Entry 6HJB (X-ray diffraction, 3.00 A resolution); this record covers chains A and B of the 5 polymer chains in the assembly.

Chain A (and B):
Name: Proton-gated ion channel
Source organism: Gloeobacter violaceus (strain PCC 7421)
Notes: chain B of this document is another copy of the same molecule, construct and numbering; everything in this record applies to it too
UniProtKB: Q7NDN8 (GLIC_GLOVI); residues -41 to 317 here correspond to UniProt positions 1-359 (UniProt number = residue number + 42)
Amino-acid sequence (359 residues; row label = number of the first residue in the row; numbers below 1 keep their minus sign (Met-41 is residue -41)):
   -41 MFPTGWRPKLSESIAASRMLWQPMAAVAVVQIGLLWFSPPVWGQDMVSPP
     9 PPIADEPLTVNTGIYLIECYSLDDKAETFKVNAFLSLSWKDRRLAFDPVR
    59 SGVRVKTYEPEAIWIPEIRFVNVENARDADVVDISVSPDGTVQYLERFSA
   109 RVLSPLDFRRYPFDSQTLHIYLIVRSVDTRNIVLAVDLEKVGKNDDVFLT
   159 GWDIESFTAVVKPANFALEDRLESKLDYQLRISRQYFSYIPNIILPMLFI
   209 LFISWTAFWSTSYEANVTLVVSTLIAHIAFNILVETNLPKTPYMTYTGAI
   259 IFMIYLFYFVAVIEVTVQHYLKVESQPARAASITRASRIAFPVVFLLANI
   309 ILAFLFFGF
Disordered / not traced: -41 to 4, 316-317
Bound ions: Na+: Pro68, Ile71
Residues lining bound ligands:
  - malonic acid (MLA), molecule 1: Ile25, Phe42, Arg105
  - malonic acid (MLA), molecule 2: Arg77, Val79, Ile131, Arg133, Leu176, Glu181
  - diundecyl phosphatidyl choline (PLC): Arg118, Phe121, Tyr194, Ile198, Ile202, Leu206, Tyr254, Ile258, Asn307, Phe315
From the paper describing this entry:
  - binding site for malonic acid: Arg77, Arg105, Glu181

Interface between chain A and chain B:
Pairs across the interface - 77 pairs, chain A then chain B:
  Tyr23(A) with Leu176(B); Glu177(B)
  Ile25(A) with Val79(B)
  Glu26(A) with Val79(B); Asn80(B); Val81(B), hydrogen bond (side chain-backbone); Leu111(B)
  Tyr28(A) with Glu82(B), hydrogen bond (side chain-backbone); Leu111(B), hydrophobic
  Asn40(A) with Val81(B), hydrogen bond (side chain-backbone); Glu82(B), hydrogen bond (side chain-backbone)
  Phe42(A) with Leu176(B), hydrophobic
  Ser44(A) with Glu177(B)
  Val63(A) with Asp136(B)
  Thr65(A) with Asp136(B), hydrogen bond
  Val90(A) with Glu75(B); Arg77(B)
  Asp91(A) with Asp136(B); Arg179(B), salt bridge
  Ser93(A) with Asp136(B), hydrogen bond; Arg179(B), hydrogen bond
  Leu103(A) with Arg133(B); Glu177(B)
  Arg105(A) with Arg77(B); Phe78(B), hydrogen bond (side chain-backbone); Val79(B), hydrogen bond (side chain-backbone)
  Ser107(A) with Asn83(B), hydrogen bond
  Tyr119(A) with Lys248(B)
  Lys148(A) with Glu177(B)
  Asp154(A) with Lys183(B), salt bridge
  Phe156(A) with Glu35(B); Pro113(B)
  Thr158(A) with Glu35(B)
  Gly159(A) with Lys248(B)
  Gln193(A) with Pro250(B)
  Phe195(A) with Thr249(B); Pro250(B); Tyr251(B); Met252(B), hydrophobic
  Ser196(A) with Lys248(B); Thr249(B)
  Tyr197(A) with Lys248(B), hydrogen bond
  Pro199(A) with Met252(B), hydrophobic; Phe260(B)
  Asn200(A) with Glu243(B)
  Leu203(A) with Phe260(B), hydrophobic
  Pro204(A) with Tyr263(B), hydrophobic
  Phe207(A) with Phe260(B), hydrophobic; Leu264(B), hydrophobic
  Ile208(A) with Leu232(B), hydrophobic; Ile236(B), hydrophobic
  Phe210(A) with Phe267(B), hydrophobic
  Ile211(A) with Leu232(B), hydrophobic; Phe267(B), hydrophobic; Val270(B), hydrophobic
  Thr214(A) with Val270(B); Thr274(B)
  Trp217(A) with Thr274(B); Tyr278(B)
  Ser218(A) with Tyr221(B)
  Ser220(A) with Glu222(B), hydrogen bond
  Glu222(A) with Glu222(B)
  Ala223(A) with Tyr221(B), hydrophobic; Val225(B)
  Thr226(A) with Val225(B); Thr226(B)
  Leu227(A) with Tyr221(B); Val225(B), hydrophobic; Val229(B), hydrophobic
  Ser230(A) with Val229(B); Ile233(B)
  Ala234(A) with Ile236(B), hydrophobic
  Phe238(A) with Ile236(B), hydrophobic; Tyr263(B)
  Leu241(A) with Ile240(B), hydrophobic; Glu243(B)
  Arg296(A) with Tyr278(B)
Other interface residues (no listed pair), chain A (52 interface residues in all): Lys38, Asp88, Val89, Ile201, Thr219, Asn245
Other interface residues (no listed pair), chain B (47 interface residues in all): Ala84, Asp178, Glu181, Asn239, Thr244, Pro247, Ile271, His277

Overview:
52 residues of chain A face 47 of chain B across their interface; the contacts include 12 hydrogen bonds and 2
salt bridges. Among the polar pairs are Asp91(A)-Arg179(B), Asp154(A)-Lys183(B) and Glu26(A)-Val81(B). Ligands
of chain A: diundecyl phosphatidyl choline and malonic acid. From the paper: a binding site for malonic acid
at Arg77(A), Arg105(A) and Glu181(A).
Both chains are Proton-gated ion channel (Gloeobacter violaceus (strain PCC 7421)). Entry 6HJB (Xray structure
of GLIC in complex with malonate) was determined by X-ray diffraction together with 6HPP, 6HJA, 6HJI, 6HJZ and
6HJ3 from the same study.
